PDB entry 4G09 | X-ray diffraction, 1.90 A resolution | chain A

[Chain A]
Protein: Histidinol dehydrogenase
From: Brucella suis
Notes: EC 1.1.1.23
UniProt: Q8G2R2 (HISX_BRUSU); residues 1-430 here = UniProt positions 1-430
Amino-acid sequence (438 residues; row label = number of the first residue in the row):
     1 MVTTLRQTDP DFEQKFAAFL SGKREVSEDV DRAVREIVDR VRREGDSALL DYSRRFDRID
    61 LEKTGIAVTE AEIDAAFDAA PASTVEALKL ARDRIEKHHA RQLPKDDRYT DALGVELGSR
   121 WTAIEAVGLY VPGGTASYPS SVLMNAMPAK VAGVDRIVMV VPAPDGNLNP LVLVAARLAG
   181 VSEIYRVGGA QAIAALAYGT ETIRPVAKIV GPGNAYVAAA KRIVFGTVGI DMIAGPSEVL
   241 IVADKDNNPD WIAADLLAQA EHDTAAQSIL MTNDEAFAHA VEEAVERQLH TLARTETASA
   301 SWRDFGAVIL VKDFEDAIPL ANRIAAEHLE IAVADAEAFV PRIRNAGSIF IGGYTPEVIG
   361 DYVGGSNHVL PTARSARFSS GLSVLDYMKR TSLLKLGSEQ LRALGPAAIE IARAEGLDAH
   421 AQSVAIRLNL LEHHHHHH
Unresolved in the structure: 1, 23-27
Construct notes: engineered mutation Ser366 (Cys in Q8G2R2); expression tag (431-438)
Bound ions: Zn2+ site 1: His262, Asp361 (together with 0VD, dimethyl sulfoxide); Zn2+ site 2: Asp313, Asp316
Ligand contacts: 0VD ((3S)-3-amino-1-[4-(benzyloxy)phenyl]-4-(1H-imidazol-4-yl)butan-2-one): Pro132, Ala136, Tyr138, Ser140, Ser141, Pro212, Ser237, His262, Asp263, Glu327, His328, Glu357, Asp361, Tyr362, His368, Leu370, Glu415, Leu417, His420
Curated features (UniProtKB/Swiss-Prot):
  - active site (Proton acceptor): Glu327, His328
  - binding site (NAD(+)): Tyr130, Gln191, Asn214
  - binding site (substrate): Ser237, Gln259, His262, His328, Asp361, Glu415, His420
  - binding site (Zn(2+)): Gln259, His262, Asp361, His420

[Overview]
Bound to chain A: compound 0VD. The Zn2+ site 1 is built by His262 and Asp361. The Zn2+ site 2 is built by
Asp313 and Asp316. UniProt lists active-site residues Glu327 and His328, 3 NAD+-binding residues, 7
substrate-binding residues and 4 Zn2+-binding residues.
Chain A is Histidinol dehydrogenase (Brucella suis); the structure, The crystal structure of the C366S mutant
of HDH from Brucella suis in complex with a ..., was determined by X-ray diffraction, deposited together with
4G07.
